9E7L - chains L and A of the 23 polymer chains in the assembly; structure by electron microscopy, 3.33 A resolution.

Chain L:
Name: V-type proton ATPase subunit c
Organism: Saccharomyces cerevisiae
Reference sequence: P25515 (VATL1_YEAST); numbering as in UniProt (aligned over 1-160)
Chain sequence (160 residues; numbered 1 to 160; the number before each row is that of its first residue):
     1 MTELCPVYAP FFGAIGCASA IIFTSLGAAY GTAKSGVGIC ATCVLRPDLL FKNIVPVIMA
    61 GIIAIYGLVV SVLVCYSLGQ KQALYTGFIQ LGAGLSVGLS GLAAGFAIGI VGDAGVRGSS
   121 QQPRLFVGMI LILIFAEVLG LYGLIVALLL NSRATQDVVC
Unresolved in the structure: 1
Disulfide bonds: C5-C160
UniProt features mapped onto this chain:
  - site: E137 (Essential for proton translocation)
  - mutagenesis: E137 (E137D: Partial inactivation; E137Q/V/K: Inactivation)

Chain A:
Name: V-type proton ATPase subunit a, vacuolar isoform
Organism: Saccharomyces cerevisiae
Notes: engineered mutation(s): C-terminal calmodulin binding peptide
Reference sequence: P32563 (VPH1_YEAST); residue numbers follow UniProt; this construct covers 1-840
Chain sequence (840 residues; each row starts with the number of its first residue):
     1 MAEKEEAIFR SAEMALVQFY IPQEISRDSA YTLGQLGLVQ FRDLNSKVRA FQRTFVNEIR
    61 RLDNVERQYR YFYSLLKKHD IKLYEGDTDK YLDGSGELYV PPSGSVIDDY VRNASYLEER
   121 LIQMEDATDQ IEVQKNDLEQ YRFILQSGDE FFLKGDNTDS TSYMDEDMID ANGENIAAAI
   181 GASVNYVTGV IARDKVATLE QILWRVLRGN LFFKTVEIEQ PVYDVKTREY KHKNAFIVFS
   241 HGDLIIKRIR KIAESLDANL YDVDSSNEGR SQQLAKVNKN LSDLYTVLKT TSTTLESELY
   301 AIAKELDSWF QDVTREKAIF EILNKSNYDT NRKILIAEGW IPRDELATLQ ARLGEMIARL
   361 GIDVPSIIQV LDTNHTPPTF HRTNKFTAGF QSICDCYGIA QYREINAGLP TIVTFPFMFA
   421 IMFGDMGHGF LMTLAALSLV LNEKKINKMK RGEIFDMAFT GRYIILLMGV FSMYTGFLYN
   481 DIFSKTMTIF KSGWKWPDHW KKGESITATS VGTYPIGLDW AWHGTENALL FSNSYKMKLS
   541 ILMGFIHMTY SYFFSLANHL YFNSMIDIIG NFIPGLLFMQ GIFGYLSVCI VYKWAVDWVK
   601 DGKPAPGLLN MLINMFLSPG TIDDELYPHQ AKVQVFLLLM ALVCIPWLLL VKPLHFKFTH
   661 KKKSHEPLPS TEADASSEDL EAQQLISAMD ADDAEEEEVG SGSHGEDFGD IMIHQVIHTI
   721 EFCLNCVSHT ASYLRLWALS LAHAQLSSVL WTMTIQIAFG FRGFVGVFMT VALFAMWFAL
   781 TCAVLVLMEG TSAMLHSLRL HWVESMSKFF VGEGLPYEPF AFEYKDMEVA VASASSSASS
Unresolved in the structure: 1-2, 155-183, 660-705, 833-840
UniProt features mapped onto this chain:
  - modified residue: A2 (N-acetylalanine)
  - mutagenesis: D425 (D425N: Reduces assembly of V-ATPase complexes and reduces ATPase activity of the assembled complexes), K538 (K538A: Reduces assembly of V-ATPase complexes), K593 (K593A: Reduces ATPase activity), Q634 (Q634L: Reduces subunit stability), H729 (H729R: Reduces ATPase activity), R735 (R735L: Reduces subunit stability), L739 (L739S: Reduces ATPase activity), H743 (H743A/E/Y: Reduces ATPase activity), L746 (L746S: Reduces ATPase activity), L780 (L780S: Reduces assembly of V-ATPase complexes), E789 (E789A/D/H/Q: Abolishes ATPase activity and proton transport, but does not affect complex assembly), L800 (L800S: Reduces assembly of V-ATPase complexes), 4 further mutagenesis entries in UniProt

How chain L and chain A interact:
Residue-residue contacts (19):
  K52(L) - E453(A)  salt bridge
  I62(L) - M788(A)  hydrophobic
  V69(L) - L746(A)  hydrophobic
  I130(L) - L795(A)  hydrophobic
  L131(L) - W802(A)  hydrophobic
  I134(L) - L795(A)  hydrophobic
  I134(L) - H796(A)
  F135(L) - R799(A)
  E137(L) - S792(A)  hydrogen bond
  V138(L) - H796(A)
  L141(L) - A738(A)  hydrophobic
  L141(L) - A742(A)  hydrophobic
  Y142(L) - R735(A)
  I145(L) - W737(A)  hydrophobic
  I145(L) - A738(A)
  I145(L) - L741(A)  hydrophobic
  L148(L) - Q745(A)
  L149(L) - N533(A)
  Q156(L) - L530(A)
Other interface residues (no listed pair), chain L (20 interface residues in all): I65, Y66, L73, L144, S152
Other interface residues (no listed pair), chain A (24 interface residues in all): I454, L529, L739, V749, V784, E789, T791, L798

In short:
Chain L and chain A form an interface of 20 and 24 residues respectively; the contacts include 1 hydrogen bond
and 1 salt bridge. Polar pairs include K52(L)-E453(A) and E137(L)-S792(A). UniProt lists one mutagenesis site
on chain L; 16 mutagenesis sites on chain A.
Chain L is V-type proton ATPase subunit c and chain A is V-type proton ATPase subunit a, vacuolar isoform,
both from Saccharomyces cerevisiae; the structure, Yeast V-ATPase Vo proton channel bound to nanobody 2WVA7,
was determined by electron microscopy (same publication as 9E76 and 9MJ4).
